4DBA - chains A and B; structure by X-ray diffraction, 2.40 A resolution.

== Chain A (and B) ==
Protein: Designed Armadillo repeat protein, YIIM3AII
From: synthetic construct
Notes: chain B of this document is another copy of the same molecule, construct and numbering; everything in this record applies to it too
Chain sequence (210 residues; each row starts with the number of its first residue; numbering starts at 0):
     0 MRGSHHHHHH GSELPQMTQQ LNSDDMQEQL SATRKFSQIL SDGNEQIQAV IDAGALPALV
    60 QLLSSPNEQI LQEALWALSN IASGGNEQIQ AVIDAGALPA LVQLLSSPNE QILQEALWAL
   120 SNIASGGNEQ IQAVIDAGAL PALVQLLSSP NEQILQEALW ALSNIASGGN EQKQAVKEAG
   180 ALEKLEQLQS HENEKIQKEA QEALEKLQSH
Unresolved in the structure: 0-11, 208-209
Reported in the primary citation:
  - contacts within the chain: Gln37-Asp41 (hydrogen bond)
  - self-association interface (contacts with another copy of this molecule); pairs are residue here / residue on that copy: Asn43-Asn79 (hydrogen bond)
  - conformationally variable residues: Ser40 to Glu44

== Chain A / chain B interface ==
Pairs across the interface - 82 pairs, chain A then chain B:
  Leu13(A) - Ala48(B)
  Leu13(A) - Val49(B)  hydrophobic
  Leu13(A) - Ala52(B)  hydrophobic
  Thr17(A) - Ala52(B)  hydrogen bond (side chain-backbone)
  Thr17(A) - Gly53(B)
  Leu20(A) - Ala54(B)  hydrophobic
  Leu20(A) - Ala57(B)  hydrophobic
  Leu20(A) - Leu58(B)  hydrophobic
  Asn21(A) - Ala57(B)
  Met25(A) - Asn66(B)
  Met25(A) - Ile69(B)  hydrophobic
  Gln28(A) - Leu61(B)
  Gln28(A) - Ile69(B)
  Leu29(A) - Ile69(B)  hydrophobic
  Leu29(A) - Glu72(B)
  Thr32(A) - Leu58(B)
  Thr32(A) - Leu61(B)
  Thr32(A) - Glu72(B)
  Thr32(A) - Ala73(B)
  Arg33(A) - Gln68(B)
  Arg33(A) - Glu72(B)  salt bridge
  Phe35(A) - Val49(B)  hydrophobic
  Phe35(A) - Ala54(B)  hydrophobic
  Ser36(A) - Glu72(B)  hydrogen bond (side chain-backbone)
  Ser36(A) - Trp75(B)
  Ser36(A) - Ala76(B)
  Ile38(A) - Gln45(B)
  Ile38(A) - Val49(B)  hydrophobic
  Leu39(A) - Ile46(B)  hydrophobic
  Leu39(A) - Val49(B)  hydrophobic
  Leu39(A) - Asn79(B)
  Leu39(A) - Ile80(B)  hydrophobic
  Gly42(A) - Gly42(B)
  Gly42(A) - Gln45(B)
  Asn43(A) - Ile46(B)
  Asn43(A) - Asn79(B)
  Gln45(A) - Ile38(B)
  Gln45(A) - Gln45(B)
  Ile46(A) - Leu39(B)  hydrophobic
  Ile46(A) - Gly42(B)
  Ile46(A) - Asn43(B)
  Ala48(A) - Leu13(B)
  Val49(A) - Leu13(B)  hydrophobic
  Val49(A) - Phe35(B)  hydrophobic
  Val49(A) - Ile38(B)  hydrophobic
  Ala52(A) - Thr17(B)  hydrogen bond (backbone-side chain)
  Gly53(A) - Thr17(B)
  Ala54(A) - Thr17(B)  hydrogen bond (backbone-side chain)
  Ala54(A) - Leu20(B)  hydrophobic
  Ala54(A) - Phe35(B)  hydrophobic
  Ala57(A) - Leu20(B)  hydrophobic
  Ala57(A) - Asn21(B)
  Leu58(A) - Leu20(B)  hydrophobic
  Leu58(A) - Thr32(B)
  Leu61(A) - Gln28(B)
  Leu61(A) - Thr32(B)
  Asn66(A) - Met25(B)
  Gln68(A) - Leu29(B)
  Gln68(A) - Arg33(B)
  Ile69(A) - Met25(B)
  Ile69(A) - Gln28(B)
  Ile69(A) - Leu29(B)  hydrophobic
  Glu72(A) - Thr32(B)
  Glu72(A) - Arg33(B)
  Glu72(A) - Ser36(B)  hydrogen bond (backbone-side chain)
  Ala73(A) - Thr32(B)
  Trp75(A) - Ser36(B)
  Ala76(A) - Ser36(B)
  Ala76(A) - Leu39(B)
  Asn79(A) - Leu39(B)
  Asn79(A) - Ser40(B)
  Asn79(A) - Asn43(B)
  Ile80(A) - Leu39(B)  hydrophobic
  Ser82(A) - Gly84(B)
  Gly83(A) - Gly83(B)
  Gly83(A) - Gly84(B)
  Gly84(A) - Ser82(B)
  Gly84(A) - Gly83(B)
  Asn85(A) - Ser124(B)
  Ser124(A) - Asn85(B)  hydrogen bond (backbone-side chain)
  Asn127(A) - Ser166(B)  hydrogen bond (side chain-backbone)
  Ser166(A) - Asn127(B)
Interface residues without a listed pair, chain A (43 interface residues in all): Asp41, Gly126
Interface residues without a listed pair, chain B (44 interface residues in all): Asp41, Glu128

== Overview ==
The interface between chain A and chain B involves 43 residues on one side and 44 on the other; the contacts
include 7 hydrogen bonds and 1 salt bridge. Among the polar pairs are Arg33(A)-Glu72(B), Thr17(A)-Ala52(B) and
Ser36(A)-Glu72(B). The paper reports conformational variability at Ser40(A); a self-association interface
involving Asn43(A) and Asn79(A).
Chain A and chain B are both Designed Armadillo repeat protein, YIIM3AII (synthetic construct); the structure,
Designed Armadillo repeat protein (YIIM3AII), was determined by X-ray diffraction (same publication as 4DB6,
4DB8 and 4DB9).
